Entry 6R2W (X-ray diffraction, 1.25 A resolution); this record covers chains L and T of the 3 polymer chains in the assembly.

Chain L:
Name: Coagulation factor VII
Source organism: Homo sapiens
Notes: EC 3.4.21.21
UniProtKB: P08709 (FA7_HUMAN); residues 1-143 here correspond to UniProt positions 61-203 (UniProt number = residue number + 60)
Chain sequence (143 residues; row label = number of the first residue in the row):
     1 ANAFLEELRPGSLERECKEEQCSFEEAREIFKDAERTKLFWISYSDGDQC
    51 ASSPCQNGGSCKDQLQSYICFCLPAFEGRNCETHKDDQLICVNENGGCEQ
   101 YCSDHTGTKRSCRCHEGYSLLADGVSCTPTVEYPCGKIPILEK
Modified positions: Glu6, Glu7, Glu14, Glu16, Glu19, Glu20, Glu25, Glu26, Glu29, Glu35 (gamma-carboxy-glutamic acid; CGU)
UniProt features mapped onto this chain:
  - site: Ser53 (Important for S-112 for O-xylosylation)
  - modified residue: Glu6 (4-carboxyglutamate), Glu7 (4-carboxyglutamate), Glu14 (4-carboxyglutamate), Glu16 (4-carboxyglutamate), Glu19 (4-carboxyglutamate), Glu20 (4-carboxyglutamate), Glu25 (4-carboxyglutamate), Glu26 (4-carboxyglutamate), Glu29 (4-carboxyglutamate), Glu35 (4-carboxyglutamate), Asp63 (3R: -3-hydroxyaspartate)
  - glycosylation: Ser52 (O-linked (Glc...) serine), Ser60 (O-linked (Fuc) serine)
Disulfide bonds: Cys17-Cys22, Cys50-Cys61, Cys55-Cys70, Cys72-Cys81, Cys91-Cys102, Cys98-Cys112, Cys114-Cys127
Covalently attached groups: glycan linked to Ser52; alpha-L-fucopyranose (FUC) linked to Ser60
Metal / ion sites: Ca2+ site 1: Ala1, Asn2, Glu6, Glu7, Glu16, Glu26; Ca2+ site 2: Ala1, Glu6, Glu16, Glu20; Ca2+ site 3: Glu7, Glu26, Glu29; Ca2+ site 4: Glu7, Glu16, Glu26, Glu29; Ca2+ site 5: Glu14, Glu19; Ca2+ site 6 near Glu20 (its only coordinating residue here); Ca2+ site 7: Glu25, Glu29; Ca2+ site 8: Asp46, Gly47, Gln49, Asp63, Gln64
Small-molecule neighbours: tetramethylammonium ion (TMA): Lys62, Asp63, Gln64

Chain T:
Name: Tissue factor
Source organism: Homo sapiens
UniProtKB: P13726 (TF_HUMAN); residues 1-210 here correspond to UniProt positions 33-242 (UniProt number = residue number + 32)
Chain sequence (210 residues; row label = number of the first residue in the row):
     1 SGTTNTVAAYNLTWKSTNFKTILEWEPKPVNQVYTVQISTKSGDWKSKCF
    51 YTTDTECDLTDEIVKDVKQTYLARVFSYPAGNVESTGSAGEPLYENSPEF
   101 TPYLETNLGQPTIQSFEQVGTKVNVTVEDERTLVRRNNTFLSLRDVFGKD
   151 LIYTLYYWKSSSSGKKTAKTNTNEFLIDVDKGENYCFSVQAVIPSRTVNR
   201 KSTDSPVECM
UniProt features mapped onto this chain:
  - motif (WKS motif): Trp14 to Ser16, Trp45 to Ser47, Trp158 to Ser160
  - glycosylation (N-linked (GlcNAc...) asparagine): Asn124, Asn137
Disulfide bonds: Cys49-Cys57, Cys186-Cys209
Small-molecule neighbours:
  - tetramethylammonium ion (TMA), molecule 1: Thr35, Gln37, Ser47, Phe76, Tyr78, Pro92
  - tetramethylammonium ion (TMA), molecule 2: Lys68, Tyr103, Val146, Phe147, Gly148, Lys149, Asp150
  - tetramethylammonium ion (TMA), molecule 3: Gln110, Pro111, Thr112, Pro206
  - tetramethylammonium ion (TMA), molecule 4: Gln114, Ser115, Thr126
  - tetramethylammonium ion (TMA), molecule 5: Thr172, Glu174, Phe175, Leu176

Chain L / chain T interface:
Residue-residue contacts - 53 pairs, chain L then chain T:
  Leu13(L) - Cys209(T)  hydrophobic
  Phe31(L) - Cys186(T)  hydrophobic
  Phe31(L) - Cys209(T)  hydrophobic
  Arg36(L) - Trp158(T)
  Arg36(L) - Lys159(T)  hydrogen bond (side chain-backbone)
  Arg36(L) - Ser160(T)
  Arg36(L) - Ser162(T)  hydrogen bond (side chain-backbone)
  Arg36(L) - Ser163(T)  hydrogen bond (side chain-backbone)
  Arg36(L) - Gly164(T)  hydrogen bond (side chain-backbone)
  Leu39(L) - Tyr156(T)  hydrophobic
  Leu39(L) - Trp158(T)  hydrophobic
  Leu39(L) - Ser188(T)
  Leu39(L) - Asp204(T)
  Leu39(L) - Val207(T)  hydrophobic
  Phe40(L) - Val207(T)  hydrophobic
  Ser43(L) - Gln110(T)  hydrogen bond
  Ser43(L) - Pro206(T)
  Ser60(L) - Arg131(T)
  Lys62(L) - Glu130(T)  salt bridge
  Gln64(L) - Gly109(T)
  Gln64(L) - Gln110(T)  hydrogen bond (side chain-backbone)
  Leu65(L) - Gln110(T)
  Leu65(L) - Thr203(T)
  Ile69(L) - Thr17(T)
  Ile69(L) - Lys20(T)
  Ile69(L) - Leu133(T)  hydrophobic
  Cys70(L) - Lys20(T)  hydrogen bond (backbone-side chain)
  Cys70(L) - Leu133(T)
  Phe71(L) - Arg131(T)
  Phe71(L) - Thr132(T)
  Phe71(L) - Leu133(T)  hydrophobic
  Phe71(L) - Phe140(T)  hydrophobic
  Cys72(L) - Lys20(T)
  Cys72(L) - Arg135(T)  hydrogen bond (backbone-side chain)
  Cys72(L) - Phe140(T)
  Leu73(L) - Arg135(T)
  Pro74(L) - Arg135(T)
  Phe76(L) - Asp61(T)
  Glu77(L) - Lys48(T)  salt bridge
  Glu77(L) - Asp58(T)
  Glu77(L) - Asp61(T)
  Gly78(L) - Lys20(T)  hydrogen bond (backbone-side chain)
  Gly78(L) - Asp58(T)  hydrogen bond (backbone-side chain)
  Arg79(L) - Ile22(T)
  Arg79(L) - Glu24(T)  salt bridge
  Arg79(L) - Glu56(T)  salt bridge
  Arg79(L) - Asp58(T)
  Lys85(L) - Asp61(T)  salt bridge
  Val92(L) - Ser47(T)
  Val92(L) - Phe50(T)
  Val92(L) - Tyr51(T)
  Asn93(L) - Phe50(T)
  Glu94(L) - Lys46(T)
Interface residues without a listed pair, chain L (27 interface residues in all): Lys18, Gln88, Ile90
Interface residues without a listed pair, chain T (39 interface residues in all): Asn18, Trp45, Thr112, Ser205, Glu208

In short:
27 residues of chain L and 39 residues of chain T are in contact; the contacts include 10 hydrogen bonds and 5
salt bridges. Polar pairs include Lys62(L)-Glu130(T), Glu77(L)-Lys48(T) and Arg79(L)-Glu24(T). One
tetramethylammonium ion molecule is bound between chain L and chain T.
Chain L is Coagulation factor VII and chain T is Tissue factor, both from Homo sapiens; the structure, Crystal
structure of the super-active FVIIa variant VYT in complex with tissue factor, was determined by X-ray
diffraction.
